Entry 4B3F (X-ray diffraction, 2.50 A resolution); this record covers chain X.

Chain X:
Molecule: DNA-binding protein smubp-2
From: Homo sapiens
Notes: EC 3.6.4.12, 3.6.4.13
Reference sequence: P38935 (SMBP2_HUMAN); numbering as in UniProt (aligned over 3-648)
Chain sequence (646 residues; numbered 3 to 648; the number before each row is that of its first residue):
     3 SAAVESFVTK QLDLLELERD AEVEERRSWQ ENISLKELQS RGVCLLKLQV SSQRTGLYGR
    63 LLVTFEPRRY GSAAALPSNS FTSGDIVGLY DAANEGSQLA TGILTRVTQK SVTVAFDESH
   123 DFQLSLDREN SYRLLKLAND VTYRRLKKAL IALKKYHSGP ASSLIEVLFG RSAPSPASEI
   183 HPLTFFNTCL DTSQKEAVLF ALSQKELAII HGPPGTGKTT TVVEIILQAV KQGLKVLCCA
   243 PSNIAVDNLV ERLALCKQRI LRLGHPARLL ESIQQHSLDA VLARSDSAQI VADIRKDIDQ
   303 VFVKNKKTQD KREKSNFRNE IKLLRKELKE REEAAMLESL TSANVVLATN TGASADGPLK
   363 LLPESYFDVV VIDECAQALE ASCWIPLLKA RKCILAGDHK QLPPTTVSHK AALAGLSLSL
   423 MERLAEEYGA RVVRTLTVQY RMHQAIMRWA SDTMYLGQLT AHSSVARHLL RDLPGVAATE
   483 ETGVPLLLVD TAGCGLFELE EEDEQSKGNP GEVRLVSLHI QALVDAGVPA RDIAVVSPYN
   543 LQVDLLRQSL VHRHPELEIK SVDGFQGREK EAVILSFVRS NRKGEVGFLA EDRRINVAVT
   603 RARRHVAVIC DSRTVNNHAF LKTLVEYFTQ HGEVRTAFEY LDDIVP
Disordered / not traced: 73-75, 120-126, 310-315, 503-507
Swiss-Prot annotation at these positions:
  - binding site (ATP): Gly214 to Thr221, Gln403, Tyr442, Glu571
  - natural variant: Leu17 (L17P: In HMNR1), Leu192 (L192P: In HMNR1), Gln196 (Q196R: In HMNR1), Phe202 (F202V: In CMT2S), His213 (H213R: In HMNR1), Pro216 (P216L: In HMNR1), Thr221 (T221A: In HMNR1), Cys241 (C241R: In HMNR1), Leu251 (L251P: In HMNR1), Glu334 (E334K: In HMNR1), Leu361 (L361P: In HMNR1), Leu364 (L364P: In HMNR1), 19 further natural variant entries in UniProt
From the paper describing this entry:
  - disease-associated variants - Q196R, T221A, C241R, E382K, H445P, N583I, R603H: decreased catalytic activity (citing earlier work)
  - disease-associated variants - T493I: decreased expression (citing earlier work)
  - disease-associated variants - T493I: unchanged catalytic activity (citing earlier work)
  - disease-associated variants - D565N: abolished catalytic activity (helicase activity) (citing earlier work)

Summary:
UniProt lists 11 ATP-binding residues. The paper reports that Q196R, T221A and C241R, among others, reduce
catalytic activity; T493I reduces expression; 9 substitutions were tested in all.
Chain X is DNA-binding protein smubp-2 (Homo sapiens); the structure, crystal structure of Ighmbp2 helicase,
was determined by X-ray diffraction together with 4B3G from the same study.
